Entry 7WE9 (electron microscopy, 3.60 A resolution); this record covers chains A and F of the 9 polymer chains in the assembly.

[Chain A (and F)]
Protein: Spike glycoprotein
From: Severe acute respiratory syndrome coronavirus 2
Notes: chain F of this document is another copy of the same molecule, construct and numbering; everything in this record applies to it too
Reference sequence: P0DTC2 (SPIKE_SARS2); aligned to UniProt positions 1-1270 over residues 1-1270 (the alignment contains insertions or deletions, so no single offset holds)
Amino-acid sequence (1270 residues; each row starts with the number of its first residue):
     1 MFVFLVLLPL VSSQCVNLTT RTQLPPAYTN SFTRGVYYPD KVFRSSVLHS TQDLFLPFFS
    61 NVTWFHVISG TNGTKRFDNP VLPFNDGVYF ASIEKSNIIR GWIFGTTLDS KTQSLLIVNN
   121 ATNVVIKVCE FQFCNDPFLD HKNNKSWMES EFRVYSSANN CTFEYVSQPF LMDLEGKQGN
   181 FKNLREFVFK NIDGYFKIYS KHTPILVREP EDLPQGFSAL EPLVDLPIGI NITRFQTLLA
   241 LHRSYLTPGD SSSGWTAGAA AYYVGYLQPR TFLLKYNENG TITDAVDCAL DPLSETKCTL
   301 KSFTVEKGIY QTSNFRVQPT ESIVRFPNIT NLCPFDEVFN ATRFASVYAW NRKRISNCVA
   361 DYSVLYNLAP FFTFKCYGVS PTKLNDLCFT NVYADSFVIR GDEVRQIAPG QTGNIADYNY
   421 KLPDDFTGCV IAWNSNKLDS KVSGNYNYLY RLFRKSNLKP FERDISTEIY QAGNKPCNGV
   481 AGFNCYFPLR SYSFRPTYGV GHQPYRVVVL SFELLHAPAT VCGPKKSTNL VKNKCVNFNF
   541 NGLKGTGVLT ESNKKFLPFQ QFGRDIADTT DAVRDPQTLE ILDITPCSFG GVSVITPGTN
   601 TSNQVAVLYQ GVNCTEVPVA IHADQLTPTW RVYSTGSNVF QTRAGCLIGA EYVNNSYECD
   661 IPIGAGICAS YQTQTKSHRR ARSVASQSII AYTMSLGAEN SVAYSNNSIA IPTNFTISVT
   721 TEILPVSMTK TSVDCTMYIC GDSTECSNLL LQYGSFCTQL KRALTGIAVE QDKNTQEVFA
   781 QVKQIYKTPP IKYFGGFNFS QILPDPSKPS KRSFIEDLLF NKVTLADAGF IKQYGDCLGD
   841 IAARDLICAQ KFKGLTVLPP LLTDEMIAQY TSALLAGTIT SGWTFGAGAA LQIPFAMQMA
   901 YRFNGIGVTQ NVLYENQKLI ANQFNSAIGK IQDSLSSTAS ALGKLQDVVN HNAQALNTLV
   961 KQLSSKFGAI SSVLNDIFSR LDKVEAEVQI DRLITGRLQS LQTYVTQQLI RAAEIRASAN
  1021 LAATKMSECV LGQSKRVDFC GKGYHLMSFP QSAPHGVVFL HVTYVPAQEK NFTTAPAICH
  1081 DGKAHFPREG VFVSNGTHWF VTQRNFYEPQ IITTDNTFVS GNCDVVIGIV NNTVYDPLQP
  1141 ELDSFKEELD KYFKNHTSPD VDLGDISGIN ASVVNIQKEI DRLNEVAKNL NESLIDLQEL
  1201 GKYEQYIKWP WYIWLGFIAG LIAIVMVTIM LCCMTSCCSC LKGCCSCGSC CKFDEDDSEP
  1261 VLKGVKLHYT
Disordered / not traced: 1-13, 69-74, 241-250, 674-685, 826-845, 1160-1270
Disulfide bonds: Cys15-Cys134, Cys129-Cys161, Cys288-Cys298, Cys333-Cys358, Cys376-Cys429, Cys388-Cys522, Cys477-Cys485, Cys614-Cys646, Cys659-Cys668, Cys735-Cys757, Cys740-Cys746, Cys1029-Cys1040, Cys1079-Cys1123
Glycans and other covalent adducts: N-acetylglucosamine (NAG) linked to Asn17, Asn61, Asn143, Asn231, Asn328, Asn600, Asn613, Asn654, Asn706, Asn714, Asn798, Asn1071, Asn1095, Asn1131, Asn1155
Construct notes: variant Val67 (Ala in P0DTC2), Ile93 (Thr95 in P0DTC2), Asp140 (Gly142 in P0DTC2), Asp336 (Gly339 in P0DTC2), Leu368 (Ser371 in P0DTC2), Pro370 (Ser373 in P0DTC2), Phe372 (Ser375 in P0DTC2), Asn414 (Lys417 in P0DTC2), Lys437 (Asn440 in P0DTC2), Ser443 (Gly446 in P0DTC2), Asn474 (Ser477 in P0DTC2), Lys475 (Thr478 in P0DTC2), Ala481 (Glu484 in P0DTC2), Arg490 (Gln493 in P0DTC2), Ser493 (Gly496 in P0DTC2), Arg495 (Gln498 in P0DTC2), Tyr498 (Asn501 in P0DTC2), His502 (Tyr505 in P0DTC2), Lys544 (Thr547 in P0DTC2), Gly611 (Asp614 in P0DTC2), Tyr652 (His655 in P0DTC2), Lys676 (Asn679 in P0DTC2), His678 (Pro681 in P0DTC2), Lys761 (Asn764 in P0DTC2), Tyr793 (Asp796 in P0DTC2), Lys853 (Asn856 in P0DTC2), His951 (Gln954 in P0DTC2), Lys966 (Asn969 in P0DTC2), Phe978 (Leu981 in P0DTC2); insertion (209-211)
UniProt features mapped onto this chain:
  - lipidation (S-palmitoyl cysteine): Cys1240, Cys1247, Cys1250
  - glycosylation (N-linked (GlcNAc...) asparagine): Asn17 (complex), Asn61 (hybrid), Asn331 (complex), Asn603 (hybrid)

[Interface between chain A and chain F]
Pairs across the interface - 107 pairs, chain A then chain F:
  Thr546(A) - Asp742(F)
  Lys555(A) - Phe43(F)
  Phe556(A) - Phe43(F)  hydrophobic
  Leu557(A) - Tyr38(F)
  Leu557(A) - Gly280(F)
  Phe559(A) - Tyr38(F)  hydrophobic
  Phe559(A) - Lys41(F)
  Phe559(A) - Pro222(F)  hydrophobic
  Gln560(A) - Tyr38(F)
  Gln560(A) - Val42(F)  hydrogen bond (side chain-backbone)
  Gln560(A) - Phe43(F)
  Gln560(A) - Gly280(F)
  Gln561(A) - Lys41(F)  hydrogen bond
  Phe562(A) - Val42(F)
  Phe562(A) - Phe43(F)  hydrogen bond (backbone-backbone)
  Gly563(A) - Phe43(F)
  Arg564(A) - Val42(F)
  Arg564(A) - Phe43(F)  hydrogen bond (backbone-backbone)
  Ile566(A) - Gln850(F)
  Ala567(A) - Lys853(F)
  Ala567(A) - Val960(F)  hydrophobic
  Thr569(A) - Lys853(F)  hydrogen bond
  Pro586(A) - Phe852(F)  hydrophobic
  Phe589(A) - Met737(F)  hydrophobic
  Phe589(A) - Phe852(F)  hydrophobic
  Gln610(A) - Leu858(F)
  Ala644(A) - Pro859(F)  hydrophobic
  Pro662(A) - Leu861(F)  hydrophobic
  Ile663(A) - Leu861(F)
  Gly664(A) - Leu861(F)
  Ala665(A) - Pro860(F)  hydrogen bond (backbone-backbone)
  Ala665(A) - Leu861(F)
  Gly666(A) - Leu861(F)  hydrogen bond (backbone-backbone)
  Ile667(A) - Leu861(F)
  Met694(A) - Met866(F)  hydrophobic
  Leu696(A) - Val782(F)
  Leu696(A) - Lys783(F)
  Leu696(A) - Gln784(F)
  Leu696(A) - Ile785(F)  hydrophobic
  Leu696(A) - Tyr870(F)  hydrophobic
  Ala698(A) - Gln784(F)
  Glu699(A) - Ile785(F)
  Glu699(A) - Lys787(F)
  Asn700(A) - Gln784(F)
  Asn700(A) - Ile785(F)  hydrogen bond (backbone-backbone)
  Asn700(A) - Tyr786(F)
  Asn700(A) - Lys787(F)
  Val702(A) - Pro789(F)
  Val702(A) - Thr880(F)
  Val702(A) - Gln892(F)
  Ala703(A) - Gln892(F)
  Tyr704(A) - Pro789(F)
  Tyr704(A) - Tyr793(F)
  Tyr704(A) - Phe794(F)  hydrophobic
  Tyr704(A) - Gly795(F)
  Tyr704(A) - Ile879(F)
  Tyr704(A) - Thr880(F)
  Tyr704(A) - Ile893(F)
  Tyr704(A) - Phe895(F)
  Ser705(A) - Pro894(F)
  Asn706(A) - Pro894(F)
  Ser708(A) - Gln892(F)  hydrogen bond
  Ser708(A) - Pro894(F)
  Ile709(A) - Gln892(F)  hydrogen bond (backbone-side chain)
  Ile709(A) - Ile893(F)  hydrophobic
  Ala710(A) - Leu891(F)
  Ala710(A) - Gln892(F)
  Pro712(A) - Leu891(F)
  Gln954(A) - Arg762(F)
  Thr958(A) - Arg762(F)
  Gln962(A) - Ser755(F)
  Gln962(A) - Phe756(F)
  Ser965(A) - Gln752(F)  hydrogen bond (side chain-backbone)
  Ser965(A) - Tyr753(F)  hydrogen bond (side chain-backbone)
  Ser965(A) - Phe756(F)
  Phe967(A) - Tyr753(F)
  Phe967(A) - Phe756(F)  hydrophobic
  Phe967(A) - Asp991(F)
  Gly968(A) - Asp991(F)
  Arg992(A) - Val988(F)
  Thr1003(A) - Gln1002(F)
  Thr1006(A) - Thr1006(F)
  Gln1007(A) - Gln1002(F)
  Ile1010(A) - Ile1010(F)  hydrophobic
  Arg1036(A) - Thr1024(F)
  Arg1036(A) - Glu1028(F)  salt bridge
  Arg1036(A) - Arg1036(F)
  Val1037(A) - Ser1027(F)
  Val1037(A) - Leu1031(F)
  Asp1038(A) - Gly886(F)
  Gly1043(A) - Ala887(F)
  Tyr1044(A) - Thr884(F)
  Pro1066(A) - Ala887(F)
  Thr1074(A) - Met897(F)
  Pro1076(A) - Met897(F)  hydrophobic
  Pro1076(A) - Tyr914(F)
  Phe1086(A) - Tyr914(F)  hydrophobic
  Phe1086(A) - Glu915(F)
  Glu1089(A) - Asn904(F)  hydrogen bond
  Val1091(A) - Tyr901(F)
  Arg1104(A) - Tyr901(F)  hydrogen bond
  Phe1118(A) - Thr909(F)
  Ser1120(A) - Glu915(F)
  Gly1121(A) - Glu915(F)
  Asn1122(A) - Glu915(F)
  Val1125(A) - Tyr914(F)
  Val1125(A) - Gln917(F)
Interface residues without a listed pair, chain A (75 interface residues in all): Lys544, Gly545, Lys554, Asp568, Asp571, Arg643, Lys966, Val1065, Glu1069, Gly1090
Interface residues without a listed pair, chain F (75 interface residues in all): Arg44, Glu221, Asn279, Ile791, Thr863, Trp883, Ala889, Ala890, Asn911, Lys961, Ser964, Asn975, Ser979, Leu1009, Gly1032

[In short]
The chain A/chain F interface involves 75 residues from each chain; the contacts include 14 hydrogen bonds and
1 salt bridge. Among the polar pairs are Arg1036(A)-Glu1028(F), Gln560(A)-Val42(F) and Gln561(A)-Lys41(F).
Both chains are Spike glycoprotein (Severe acute respiratory syndrome coronavirus 2). Entry 7WE9 (SARS-CoV-2
Omicron variant spike protein in complex with Fab XGv289) was determined by electron microscopy together with
7WE7, 7WE8, 7WEA, 7WEB, 7WEC, 7WED and 3 further entries from the same study.
